Entry 7W1M (electron microscopy, 6.50 A resolution (low resolution: residue-level contacts below are approximate; hydrogen-bond / salt-bridge calls are withheld)); this record covers chains G and H of the 8 polymer chains in the assembly.

== Chain G ==
Molecule: 118-nt DNA strand
Sequence (118 nucleotides; row label = number of the first residue in the row):
     1 GCAAGATTGCAGTGCCCACAGAGGCCAGCAGGGGGCGCTAGTGAGGTGGT
    51 TTTTATATGTTTTGTTATGTATTGTTTATTTTCCCTTTAATTTTAGGATA
   101 TGAAAACAAGAATTTATC
Not modelled in the structure: 1-6, 114-118

== Chain H ==
Protein: Transcriptional repressor CTCF
Organism: Homo sapiens
UniProt: P49711 (CTCF_HUMAN); numbering as in UniProt (aligned over 1-727)
Sequence (727 residues; row label = number of the first residue in the row):
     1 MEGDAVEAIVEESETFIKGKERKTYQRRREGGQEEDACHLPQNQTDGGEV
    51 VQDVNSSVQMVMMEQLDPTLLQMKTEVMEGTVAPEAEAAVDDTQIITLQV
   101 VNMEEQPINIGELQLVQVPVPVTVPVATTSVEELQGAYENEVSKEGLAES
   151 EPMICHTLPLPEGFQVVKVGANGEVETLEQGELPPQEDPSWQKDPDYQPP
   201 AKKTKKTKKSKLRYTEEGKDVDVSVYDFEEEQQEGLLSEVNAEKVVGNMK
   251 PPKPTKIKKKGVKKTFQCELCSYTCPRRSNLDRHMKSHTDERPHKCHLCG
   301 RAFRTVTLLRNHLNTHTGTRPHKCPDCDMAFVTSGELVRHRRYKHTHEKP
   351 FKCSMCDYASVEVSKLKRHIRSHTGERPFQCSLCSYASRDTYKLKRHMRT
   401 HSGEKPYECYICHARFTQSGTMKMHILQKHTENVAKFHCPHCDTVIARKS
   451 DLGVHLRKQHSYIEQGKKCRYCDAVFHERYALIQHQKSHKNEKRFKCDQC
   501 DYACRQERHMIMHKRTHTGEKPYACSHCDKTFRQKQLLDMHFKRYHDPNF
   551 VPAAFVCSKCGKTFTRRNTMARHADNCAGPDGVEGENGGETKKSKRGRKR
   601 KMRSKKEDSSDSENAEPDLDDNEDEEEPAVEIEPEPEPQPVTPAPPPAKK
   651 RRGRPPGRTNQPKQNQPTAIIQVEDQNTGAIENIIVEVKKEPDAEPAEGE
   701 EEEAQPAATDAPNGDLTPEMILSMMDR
Not modelled in the structure: 1-222, 232-264, 578-727
Ion coordination: Zn2+ site 1: Cys268, Cys271, His284, His288; Zn2+ site 2: Cys296, Cys299, His312, His316; Zn2+ site 3: Cys324, Cys327, His340, His345; Zn2+ site 4: Cys353, Cys356, His369, His373; Zn2+ site 5: Cys381, Cys384, His397, His401; Zn2+ site 6: Cys409, Cys412, His425, His430; Zn2+ site 7: Cys439, Cys442, His455, His460; Zn2+ site 8: Cys469, Cys472, His485, His489; Zn2+ site 9: Cys497, Cys500, His513, His517; Zn2+ site 10: Cys525, Cys528, His541, His546; Zn2+ site 11: Cys557, Cys560, His573, Cys577
From the paper describing this entry:
  - mutagenesis - Y226A/F228A: unchanged binding to CBS

== Interface between chain G and chain H ==
Contacting residue pairs - 85 pairs, chain G then chain H:
  DT7(G) - Thr565(H)
  DT8(G) - Arg566(H)
  DC10(G) - Arg533(H)
  DA11(G) - Thr516(H)
  DA11(G) - Arg533(H)
  DA11(G) - Gln534(H)
  DG12(G) - Tyr502(H)
  DG12(G) - Met512(H)
  DG12(G) - His513(H)
  DG12(G) - Thr516(H)
  DG12(G) - His517(H)
  DG12(G) - Gln534(H)
  DT13(G) - Tyr502(H)
  DT13(G) - Ala503(H)
  DT13(G) - Cys504(H)
  DG14(G) - His509(H)
  DC15(G) - Gln506(H)
  DA22(G) - Arg479(H)
  DG23(G) - Lys458(H)
  DG23(G) - Gln459(H)
  DG23(G) - Arg479(H)
  DG24(G) - Ile446(H)
  DG24(G) - His455(H)
  DG24(G) - Gln459(H)
  DC25(G) - Ile446(H)
  DC25(G) - Ala447(H)
  DC25(G) - Asp451(H)
  DC26(G) - Lys429(H)
  DC26(G) - Arg448(H)
  DC26(G) - Asp451(H)
  DA27(G) - Phe416(H)
  DA27(G) - Thr421(H)
  DA27(G) - Met424(H)
  DA27(G) - His425(H)
  DA27(G) - Lys429(H)
  DA27(G) - Arg448(H)
  DG28(G) - Phe416(H)
  DG28(G) - Thr417(H)
  DG28(G) - Thr421(H)
  DG28(G) - Met424(H)
  DC29(G) - Thr400(H)
  DC29(G) - Thr417(H)
  DC29(G) - Gln418(H)
  DA30(G) - Tyr386(H)
  DA30(G) - Arg396(H)
  DG31(G) - Arg377(H)
  DG31(G) - Tyr386(H)
  DG31(G) - Arg389(H)
  DG31(G) - Lys393(H)
  DG31(G) - Arg396(H)
  DG32(G) - Ser372(H)
  DG32(G) - Arg389(H)
  DG32(G) - Lys393(H)
  DG33(G) - Tyr358(H)
  DG33(G) - Arg368(H)
  DG33(G) - His369(H)
  DG34(G) - Tyr358(H)
  DG34(G) - Lys365(H)
  DG35(G) - Tyr343(H)
  DG35(G) - Lys344(H)
  DG35(G) - Lys365(H)
  DC36(G) - Arg339(H)
  DC36(G) - His340(H)
  DC36(G) - Tyr343(H)
  DC36(G) - Lys344(H)
  DC36(G) - Glu362(H)
  DG37(G) - Phe331(H)
  DG37(G) - Arg339(H)
  DC38(G) - Thr315(H)
  DC38(G) - Arg320(H)
  DC38(G) - Glu336(H)
  DC38(G) - Arg339(H)
  DT39(G) - Arg301(H)
  DT39(G) - Phe303(H)
  DT39(G) - His312(H)
  DT39(G) - Thr333(H)
  DT39(G) - Glu336(H)
  DA40(G) - Arg301(H)
  DA40(G) - Phe303(H)
  DA40(G) - Leu308(H)
  DT42(G) - Ser287(H)
  DT42(G) - Arg304(H)
  DG43(G) - Tyr273(H)
  DG43(G) - Arg283(H)
  DA44(G) - Arg283(H)
Interface residues without a listed pair, chain G (34 interface residues in all): DG9, DC16, DG41, DG45
Interface residues without a listed pair, chain H (68 interface residues in all): Arg277, His284, Arg292, Asn311, Met329, Ala359, Ser360, His397, Ile483, Cys500, Tyr545

== In short ==
34 residues of chain G face 68 of chain H across their interface. Cys268(H), Cys271(H), His284(H) and
His288(H) form the Zn2+ site 1. Cys296(H), Cys299(H), His312(H) and His316(H) form the Zn2+ site 2. From the
paper: Y226A/F228A of chain H leave binding to CBS unchanged.
Chain G is a 118-nt DNA strand and chain H is Transcriptional repressor CTCF (Homo sapiens); the structure,
Cryo-EM structure of human cohesin-CTCF-DNA complex, was determined by electron microscopy.
